Entry 1RUE (X-ray diffraction, 2.90 A resolution); this record covers chains 1 and 4 of the 4 polymer chains in the assembly.

[Chain 1]
Name: Rhinovirus 14
Source organism: Human rhinovirus 14
Reference sequence: P03303 (POLG_HRV14); residues 1-289 here correspond to UniProt positions 567-855 (UniProt number = residue number + 566)
Sequence (289 residues; numbered 1 to 289; the number before each row is that of its first residue):
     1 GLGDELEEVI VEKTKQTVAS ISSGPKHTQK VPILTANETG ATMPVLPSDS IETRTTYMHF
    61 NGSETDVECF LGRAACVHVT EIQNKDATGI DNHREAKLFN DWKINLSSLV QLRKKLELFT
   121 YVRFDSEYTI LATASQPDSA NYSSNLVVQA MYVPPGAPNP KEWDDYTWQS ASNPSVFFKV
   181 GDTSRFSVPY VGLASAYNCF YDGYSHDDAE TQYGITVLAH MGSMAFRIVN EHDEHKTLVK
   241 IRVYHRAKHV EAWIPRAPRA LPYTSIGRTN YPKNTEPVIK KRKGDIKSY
Not modelled in the structure: 1-16
Sequence notes: engineered mutation Ala219 (Asn786 in P03303)
Ligand contacts: win vi (W35; 5-(5-(4-(4,5-dihydro-2-oxazoly)phenoxy)pentyl)-3-methyl isoxazole): Ile104, Leu106, Ser126, Tyr128, Ala150, Tyr152, Pro174, Ser175, Val176, Phe186, Val188, Val191, Tyr197, Met221, Met224

[Chain 4]
Name: Rhinovirus 14
Source organism: Human rhinovirus 14
Notes: engineered mutation(s): N(1)219A
Reference sequence: P03303 (POLG_HRV14); residue numbers follow UniProt; this construct covers 1-68
Sequence (68 residues; numbered 1 to 68; the number before each row is that of its first residue):
     1 GAQVSTQKSG SHENQNILTN GSNQTFTVIN YYKDAASTSS AGQSLSMDPS KFTEPVKDLM
    61 LKGAPALN
Not modelled in the structure: 1-28

[Chain 1 / chain 4 interface]
Contacting residue pairs (41):
  Lys30(1) - Gly63(4)
  Val31(1) - Gly63(4)
  Pro32(1) - Lys62(4)
  Pro32(1) - Gly63(4)
  Thr35(1) - Ala66(4)
  Ala36(1) - Ala66(4)
  Ala36(1) - Leu67(4)  hydrophobic
  Thr39(1) - Val56(4)
  Thr39(1) - Met60(4)
  Ala41(1) - Thr53(4)
  Ala41(1) - Val56(4)  hydrophobic
  Ala41(1) - Met60(4)  hydrophobic
  Thr42(1) - Thr53(4)  hydrogen bond (backbone-backbone)
  Met43(1) - Glu54(4)
  Met43(1) - Met60(4)  hydrophobic
  Pro44(1) - Glu54(4)
  Pro44(1) - Lys62(4)
  Asp49(1) - Lys62(4)  salt bridge
  Asn61(1) - Gln43(4)
  Gly62(1) - Gln43(4)
  Ser63(1) - Gln43(4)
  Asp66(1) - Gln43(4)
  Asp66(1) - Ser44(4)  hydrogen bond (side chain-backbone)
  Asp66(1) - Leu45(4)
  Glu68(1) - Ser40(4)  hydrogen bond
  Glu68(1) - Ala41(4)  hydrogen bond (side chain-backbone)
  Asp125(1) - Ala36(4)
  Ser187(1) - Ala36(4)  hydrogen bond (side chain-backbone)
  Ser187(1) - Ser37(4)
  Pro189(1) - Ala36(4)  hydrophobic
  Arg246(1) - Ser40(4)  hydrogen bond
  Ala247(1) - Ser40(4)
  Lys248(1) - Ala36(4)  hydrogen bond (side chain-backbone)
  Lys248(1) - Ser37(4)  hydrogen bond (side chain-backbone)
  Lys248(1) - Thr38(4)  hydrogen bond (side chain-backbone)
  Lys248(1) - Ser40(4)
  His249(1) - Ala35(4)
  His249(1) - Thr38(4)  hydrogen bond
  His249(1) - Ser39(4)  hydrogen bond (side chain-backbone)
  His249(1) - Ala41(4)
  Pro255(1) - Phe52(4)
Interface residues without a listed pair, chain 1 (27 interface residues in all): Gly40, Leu46, Val188
Interface residues without a listed pair, chain 4 (22 interface residues in all): Gly42, Met47, Pro55

[In short]
The interface between chain 1 and chain 4 involves 27 residues on one side and 22 on the other, with 11
hydrogen bonds and 1 salt bridge. Polar pairs include Asp49(1)-Lys62(4), Asp66(1)-Ser44(4) and
Glu68(1)-Ser40(4). Ligands of chain 1: win vi.
Here chain 1 is Rhinovirus 14 and chain 4 is Rhinovirus 14, both from Human rhinovirus 14. Entry 1RUE
(Rhinovirus 14 site directed mutant N1219A complexed with antiviral compound win 52035) was determined by
X-ray diffraction together with 1RUC, 1RUD, 1RUF, 1RUG, 1RUH, 1RUI and 1RUJ from the same study.
